Entry 5KFS (X-ray diffraction, 1.46 A resolution); this record covers chains A and T of the 3 polymer chains in the assembly.

== Chain A ==
Name: DNA polymerase eta
From: Homo sapiens
Notes: EC 2.7.7.7
UniProt: Q9Y253 (POLH_HUMAN); numbering as in UniProt (aligned over 1-432)
Chain sequence (435 residues; each row starts with the number of its first residue; numbers below 1 keep their minus sign (Gly-2 is residue -2)):
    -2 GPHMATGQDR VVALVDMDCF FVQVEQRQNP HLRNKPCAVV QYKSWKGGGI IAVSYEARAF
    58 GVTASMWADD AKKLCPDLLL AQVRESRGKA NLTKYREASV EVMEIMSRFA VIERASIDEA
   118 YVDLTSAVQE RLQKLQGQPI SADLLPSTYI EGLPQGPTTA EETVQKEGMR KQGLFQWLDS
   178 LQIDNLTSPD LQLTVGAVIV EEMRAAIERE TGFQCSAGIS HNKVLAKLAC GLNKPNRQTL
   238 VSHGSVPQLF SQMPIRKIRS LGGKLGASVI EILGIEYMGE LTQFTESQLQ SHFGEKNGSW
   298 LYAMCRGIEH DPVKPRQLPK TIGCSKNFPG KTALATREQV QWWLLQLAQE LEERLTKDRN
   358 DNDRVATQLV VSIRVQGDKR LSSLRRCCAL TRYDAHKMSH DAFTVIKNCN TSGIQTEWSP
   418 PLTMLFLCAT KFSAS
Not modelled in the structure: 155-159
Differences from the reference sequence: expression tag (-2 to 0); engineered mutation Ala61 (Arg in Q9Y253)
Bound ions: Ca2+: Asp13, Met14, Asp115 (together with 2'-deoxyadenosine 5'-triphosphate); K+: Asp13, Asp115, Glu116 (together with 2'-deoxyadenosine 5'-triphosphate) (shared with 1 residue of chain P)
Ligand contacts: 2'-deoxyadenosine 5'-triphosphate (DTP): Asp13, Met14, Asp15, Cys16, Phe17, Phe18, Ile48, Ala49, Tyr52, Arg55, Ile114, Asp115, Lys231
Swiss-Prot annotation at these positions:
  - binding site (Mg(2+)): Asp13, Met14, Asp115, Glu116
  - binding site (Mn(2+)): Asp13, Met14, Asp115, Glu116
  - natural variant: Val37 (deletion: In XPV), Leu75 (deletion: In XPV), Arg93 (R93P: In XPV), Arg111 (R111H: In XPV), Thr122 (T122P: In XPV), Gly153 (G153D: In a breast cancer sample), Thr191 (T191P: In XPV), Gly263 (G263V: In XPV), Val266 (V266D: In XPV), Gly295 (G295R: In XPV), Arg361 (R361S: In XPV)
  - mutagenesis: Tyr52 (Y52A/F: Reduces DNA polymerase activity; Y52E: Reduces DNA polymerase activity. Increases fidelity of replication and reduces translesion bypass), Ser62 (S62G: Increased DNA polymerase activity and translesion bypass compared to wild-type), Ala68 (A68S/V: Severe reduction in thymine dimer translesion bypass), Asn324 to Pro326 (Reduces binding to chromatin and to monoubiquitinated PCNA. Abolishes binding to monoubiquitinated PCNA; when associated with 705-E--H-713 Del)

== Chain T ==
Molecule: 12-nt DNA strand
Sequence (12 nucleotides; row label = number of the first residue in the row):
     1 CATTATGACG CT
Ligand contacts: 2'-deoxyadenosine 5'-triphosphate (DTP): DT3, DT4, DA5

== Chain A / chain T interface ==
Pairs across the interface - 38 pairs, chain A then chain T:
  Gln38(A) with DT4(T), hydrogen bond to the base; DA5(T), sugar contact
  Tyr39(A) with DT4(T), phosphate contact; DA5(T), hydrogen bond to the phosphate
  Trp42(A) with DA2(T), stacking on the base
  Ser62(A) with DT3(T), base contact
  Trp64(A) with DA2(T), phosphate contact; DT3(T), phosphate contact
  Lys86(A) with DT6(T), salt bridge to the phosphate
  Leu89(A) with DA5(T), phosphate contact; DT6(T), phosphate contact
  Arg93(A) with DT6(T), salt bridge to the phosphate; DG7(T), salt bridge to the phosphate
  Lys293(A) with DG10(T), salt bridge to the phosphate
  Lys311(A) with DC9(T), phosphate contact
  Arg313(A) with DA8(T), salt bridge to the phosphate; DC9(T), salt bridge to the phosphate
  Pro316(A) with DA8(T), phosphate contact
  Lys317(A) with DA8(T), hydrogen bond to the phosphate; DC9(T), salt bridge to the phosphate
  Thr318(A) with DG7(T), sugar contact; DA8(T), hydrogen bond to the phosphate
  Ile319(A) with DG7(T), phosphate contact
  Gly320(A) with DT6(T), sugar contact; DG7(T), hydrogen bond to the phosphate
  Cys321(A) with DT6(T), phosphate contact
  Ser322(A) with DA5(T), sugar contact; DT6(T), hydrogen bond to the phosphate
  Lys323(A) with DA5(T), salt bridge to the phosphate
  Asn324(A) with DT4(T), hydrogen bond to the phosphate; DA5(T), hydrogen bond to the phosphate
  Pro326(A) with DA2(T), base contact; DT4(T), phosphate contact
  Gly327(A) with DC1(T), hydrogen bond to the phosphate; DA2(T), phosphate contact
  Thr329(A) with DA2(T), base contact
  Arg351(A) with DT6(T), salt bridge to the phosphate; DG7(T), salt bridge to the phosphate
Interface residues without a listed pair, chain A (30 interface residues in all): Ile47, Ile48, Ala87, Arg111, Leu315, Glu347

== In short ==
30 residues of chain A and 10 residues of chain T are in contact; the contacts include 9 hydrogen bonds, 10
salt bridges and 1 aromatic stacking contact. Polar pairs include Gln38(A)-DT4(T), Tyr39(A)-DA5(T) and
Lys317(A)-DA8(T). 2'-deoxyadenosine 5'-triphosphate is bound between chain A and chain T.
Here chain A is DNA polymerase eta (Homo sapiens) and chain T is a 12-nt DNA strand. Entry 5KFS (Human DNA
polymerase eta R61A-DNA ternary complex: ground state at pH7.0 (K+ MES) with 1 Ca2+ ...) was determined by
X-ray diffraction, deposited together with 5KFA, 5KFB, 5KFC, 5KFD, 5KFE, 5KFF and 28 further entries.
